PDB entry 6XV6 | X-ray diffraction, 1.75 A resolution | chain A

# Chain A
Name: NAD-dependent protein deacetylase sirtuin-6
From: Homo sapiens
Notes: EC 2.3.1.286
UniProtKB: Q8N6T7 (SIR6_HUMAN); residue numbers follow UniProt; this construct covers 3-318
Chain sequence (316 residues; each row starts with the number of its first residue):
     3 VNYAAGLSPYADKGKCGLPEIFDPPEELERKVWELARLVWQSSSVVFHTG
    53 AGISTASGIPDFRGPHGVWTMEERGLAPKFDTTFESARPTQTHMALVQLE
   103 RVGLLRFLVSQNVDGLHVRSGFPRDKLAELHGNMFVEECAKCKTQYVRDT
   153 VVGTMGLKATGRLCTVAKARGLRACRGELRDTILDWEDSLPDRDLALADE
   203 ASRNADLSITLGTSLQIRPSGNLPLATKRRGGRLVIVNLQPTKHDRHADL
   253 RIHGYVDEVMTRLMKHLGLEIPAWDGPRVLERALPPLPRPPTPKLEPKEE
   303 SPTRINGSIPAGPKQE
Disordered / not traced: 3, 170-176, 299-318
Ion coordination: Zn2+: Cys141, Cys144, Cys166, Cys177
Residues lining bound ligands:
  - Adenosine-5-Diphosphoribose (AR6; [(2R,3S,4R,5R)-5-(6-aminopurin-9-yl)-3,4-dihydroxy-oxolan-2-yl]methyl [hydroxy-[[(2R,3S,4R,5S)-3,4,5-trihydroxyoxolan-2-yl]methoxy]phosphoryl] hydrogen phosphate): Tyr5, Leu9, Gly52, Ala53, Gly54, Thr57, Asp63, Phe64, Arg65, Gly66, Gln113, Asn114, His133, Gly214, Thr215, Ser216, Leu217, Ile219, Asn240, Leu241, Gln242, Gly256, Tyr257, Val258
  - nicotinamide (NCA): Tyr5, Ala53, Ser56, Ile61, Pro62, Phe64, Val70, Phe82, Phe86, Asn114, Val115, Asp116
Curated features (UniProtKB/Swiss-Prot):
  - active site: His133 (Proton acceptor)
  - binding site (NAD(+)): Ala53, Thr57, Phe64, Arg65, Trp71, Gln113, His133, Gly214, Ser216, Asn240, Gln242, Val258
  - binding site (Zn(2+)): Cys141, Cys144, Cys166, Cys177
  - site: Cys18 (Formation of an covalent adduct with nitro-fatty acid activators)
  - modified residue: Ser10 (Phosphoserine), Lys33 (N6-acetyllysine), Thr294 (Phosphothreonine), Ser303 (Phosphoserine)
  - cross-link: Lys170 (Glycyl lysine isopeptide (Lys-Gly) (interchain with G-Cter in ubiquitin))
  - natural variant: Asp25 (D25N: Found in non-small cell lung cancer), Glu36 (E36V: Found in kidney cancer), Ser46 (S46N: Does not affect histone deacetylase activity), Asp63 (D63H: Found in a family presenting with four cases of perinatal lethality caused by severe neurodevelopmental and cardiac anomalies; uncertain significance; D63Y: Found in non-small cell lung cancer), Ala89 (A89S: Found in non-small cell lung cancer), Asp116 (D116N: Found in non-small cell lung cancer), Thr263 (T263P: Found in cervical cancer), Pro274 (P274L: Found in melanoma)
  - mutagenesis: Ser10 (S10A: Abolishes ability to promote DNA repair and recruit PARP1 to double-strand breaks (DSBs); S10E: Mimics phosphorylation ...), Ala13 (A13W: Increased protein-lysine demyristoylase activity), Lys15 (K15R: Does not affect acetylation level), Lys17 (K17R: Does not affect acetylation level), Lys33 (K33Q: Mimics acetylation, leading to impaired ability to recognize and bind double-strand breaks (DSBs) sites; K33R: Decreased acetylation level), Ser45 (S45A: In AAA mutant; strongly decreased nucleosome-binding; when associated with 206-A--A-208), Ser56 (S56Y: Abolished NAD-dependent protein deacetylase, defatty-acylase and mono-ADP-ribosyltransferase activities), Gly60 (G60A: Does not affect the NAD-dependent protein defatty-acylase activity. Abolished NAD-dependent protein deacetylase and mono-ADP-ribosyltransferase activities), Arg65 (R65A: Does not affect the mono-ADP-ribosyltransferase activity. Abolished NAD-dependent protein deacetylase and defatty-acylase activities), Phe82 (F82A/E: Reduced MDL-800 and MDL-801 compounds-binding), Phe86 (F86E: Strongly reduced MDL-800 and MDL-801 compounds-binding; F86Q: Slightly reduced MDL-800 and MDL-801 compounds-binding), His133 (H133Y: Abolished NAD-dependent protein deacetylase, deacylase and mono-ADP-ribosyltransferase activities. Impaired ability to recognize and bind double-strand breaks (DSBs) sites), 6 further mutagenesis entries in UniProt

# Overview
Chain A binds Adenosine-5-Diphosphoribose and nicotinamide. Cys141, Cys144, Cys166 and Cys177 form the Zn2+
site. Curated annotation (UniProt) lists active-site residue His133, 12 NAD+-binding residues, 4 Zn2+-binding
residues and 24 mutagenesis sites.
Chain A is NAD-dependent protein deacetylase sirtuin-6 (Homo sapiens); the structure, Human Sirt6 3-318 in
complex with ADP-ribose, was determined by X-ray diffraction (same publication as 6XUY, 6XV1 and 6XVG).
